8F0L - chains H and B of the 6 polymer chains in the assembly; structure by X-ray diffraction, 1.81 A resolution.

[Chain H]
Name: ADI-26906 Fab Heavy Chain
From: Homo sapiens
Notes: antibody fragment or engineered binder
Chain sequence (223 residues; each row starts with the number of its first residue; note: 4 numbers in that range are skipped by the numbering (no residue carries them; nothing is unmodelled there); a row labelled like 82A-82C holds insertion residues (82A, then the next letters in order)):
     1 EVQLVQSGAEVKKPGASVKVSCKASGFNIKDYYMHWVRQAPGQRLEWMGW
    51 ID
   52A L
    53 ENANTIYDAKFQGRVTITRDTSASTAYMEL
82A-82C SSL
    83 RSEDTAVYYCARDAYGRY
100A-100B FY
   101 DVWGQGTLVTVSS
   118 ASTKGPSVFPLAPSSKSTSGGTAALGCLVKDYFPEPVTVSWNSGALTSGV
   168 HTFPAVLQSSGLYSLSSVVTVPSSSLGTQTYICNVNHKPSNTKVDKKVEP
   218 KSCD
Unresolved in the structure: 131-137, 218-221
Modified / non-standard residues: Glu1 (pyroglutamic acid; PCA)
Disulfides: Cys22-Cys92, Cys144-Cys200
Reported in the primary citation:
  - post-translational modification sites: Glu1
  - contacts within the chain: His35-Trp50 (pi stacking), Gly98-Tyr100 (backbone contact)

[Chain B]
Name: ADI-26906 Fab Light Chain
From: Homo sapiens
Notes: antibody fragment or engineered binder
Chain sequence (219 residues; row label = number of the first residue in the row; note: 1 number in that range is skipped by the numbering (no residue carries it; nothing is unmodelled there); a row labelled like 30A-30F holds insertion residues (30A, then the next letters in order)):
     1 DIVMTQSPDSLAVSLGERATINCKSSQSLL
30A-30F NARTGK
    31 NYLAWYQQKPGQPPKLLIYWASTRESGVPDRFSGSGSGTDFTLTISSLQA
    81 EDVAVYYCKQSYSR
    96 RTFGGGTKVEIKRTVAAPSVFIFPPSDEQLKSGTASVVCLLNNFYPREAK
   146 VQWKVDNALQSGNSQESVTEQDSKDSTYSLSSTLTLSKADYEKHKVYACE
   196 VTHQGLSSPVTKSFNRGEC
Unresolved in the structure: 214
Disulfides: Cys23-Cys88, Cys134-Cys194

[How chain H and chain B interact]
Pairs across the interface (9; chain H residue first):
  Thr57(H) - Lys145(B)  hydrogen bond (backbone-side chain)
  Ala61(H) - Glu143(B)
  Gln64(H) - Glu143(B)
  Gln64(H) - Ala144(B)  hydrogen bond (side chain-backbone)
  Gln64(H) - Glu161(B)  hydrogen bond
  Gln64(H) - Leu175(B)
  Gly65(H) - Glu161(B)
  Thr68(H) - Ser156(B)
  Ser82B(H) - Gln160(B)
Interface residues without a listed pair, chain H (8 interface residues in all): Tyr59, Glu81
Interface residues without a listed pair, chain B (8 interface residues in all): Arg142

[In short]
Chain H and chain B each contribute 8 residues to their interface, with 3 hydrogen bonds. Polar contacts
include Thr57(H)-Lys145(B), Gln64(H)-Ala144(B) and Gln64(H)-Glu161(B). From the paper: a modification site at
Glu1(H); contacts within the chain involving His35(H), Trp50(H) and Gly98(H) among others.
Chain H is ADI-26906 Fab Heavy Chain and chain B is ADI-26906 Fab Light Chain, both from Homo sapiens; the
structure, Crystal Structure of the Human T cell Receptor CD3(EPSILON) N-Terminal Peptide Complexed with
ADI-26906 FAB, was determined by X-ray diffraction.
